PDB entry 7L1R | electron microscopy, 3.10 A resolution | chains B and G of the 7 polymer chains in the assembly

Chain B:
Molecule: ATP synthase subunit alpha
From: Bacillus sp. (strain PS3)
Notes: EC 7.1.2.2
UniProt: A0A0M3VGF9 (A0A0M3VGF9_BACP3); residue numbers follow UniProt; this construct covers 2-502
Amino-acid sequence (510 residues; each row starts with the number of its first residue; numbers below 1 keep their minus sign (Met-7 is residue -7)):
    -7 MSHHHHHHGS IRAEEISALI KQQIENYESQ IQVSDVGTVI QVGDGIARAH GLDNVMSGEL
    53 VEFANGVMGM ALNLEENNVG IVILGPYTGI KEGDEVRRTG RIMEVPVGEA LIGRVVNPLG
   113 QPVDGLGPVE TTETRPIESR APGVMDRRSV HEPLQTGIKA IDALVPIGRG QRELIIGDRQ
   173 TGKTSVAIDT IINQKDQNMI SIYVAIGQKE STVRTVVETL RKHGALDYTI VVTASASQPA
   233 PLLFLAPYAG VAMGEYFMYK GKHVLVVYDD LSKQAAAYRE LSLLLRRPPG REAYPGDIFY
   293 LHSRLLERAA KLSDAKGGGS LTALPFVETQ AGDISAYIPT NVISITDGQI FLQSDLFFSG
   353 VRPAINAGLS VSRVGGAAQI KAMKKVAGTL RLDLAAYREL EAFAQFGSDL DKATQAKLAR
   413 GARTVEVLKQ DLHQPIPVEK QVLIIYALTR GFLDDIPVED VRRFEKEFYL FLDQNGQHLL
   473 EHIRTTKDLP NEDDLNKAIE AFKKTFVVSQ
Not modelled in the structure: -7 to 26, 502
Sequence notes: expression tag (-7 to 1); conflict Ser193 (Cys in A0A0M3VGF9), Phe463 (Trp in A0A0M3VGF9)
Bound ions: Mg2+: Thr176 (together with ATP)
Residues lining bound ligands:
  - ATP (adenosine-5'-triphosphate), molecule 1: Asp170, Arg171, Gln172, Thr173, Gly174, Lys175, Thr176, Ser177, Glu320, Phe349, Arg354, Pro355, Gln422, Asp423, Leu424
  - ATP, molecule 2: Ser336, Val363, Arg365

Chain G:
Molecule: ATP synthase gamma chain
From: Bacillus sp. (strain PS3)
UniProt: A0A0M4TPJ7 (A0A0M4TPJ7_BACP3); residues 4-288 here correspond to UniProt positions 1-285 (UniProt number = residue number - 3)
Amino-acid sequence (285 residues; numbered 4 to 288; the number before each row is that of its first residue):
     4 MASLRDIKTR INATKKTSQI TKAMEMVSTS KLNRAEQNAK SFVPYMEKIQ EVVANVALGA
    64 GGASHPMLVS RPVKKTGYLV ITSDRGLAGA YNSNVLRLVY QTIQKRHACP DEYAIIVIGR
   124 VGLSFFRKRN MPVILDITRL PDQPSFADIK EIARKTVGLF ADGTFDELYM YYNHYVSAIQ
   184 QEVTERKLLP LTDLAENKQR TVYEFEPSQE ECLDVLLPQY AESLIYGALL DAKASEHAAR
   244 MTAMKNATDN ANELIRTLTL SYNRARQAAI TQEITEIVAG ANALQ
Not modelled in the structure: 4-5, 288
Sequence notes: conflict Cys112 (Ser109 in A0A0M4TPJ7), Cys215 (Ile212 in A0A0M4TPJ7)

Chain B / chain G interface:
Residue-residue contacts - 9 pairs, chain B then chain G:
  Pro281(B) - Thr278(G)
  Glu284(B) - Thr274(G)
  Ala323(B) - Leu263(G)  hydrophobic
  Asp325(B) - Arg267(G)  salt bridge
  Phe398(B) - Asn249(G)
  Phe398(B) - Asp252(G)
  Ser400(B) - Ile182(G)
  Ser400(B) - Gln183(G)
  Asp401(B) - Gln183(G)  hydrogen bond
Interface residues without a listed pair, chain B (8 interface residues in all): Gly399
Interface residues without a listed pair, chain G (9 interface residues in all): Gln184

Overview:
Chain B and chain G form an interface of 8 and 9 residues respectively, with 1 hydrogen bond and 1 salt
bridge. Among the polar pairs are Asp325(B)-Arg267(G) and Asp401(B)-Gln183(G). Chain B binds ATP.
Here chain B is ATP synthase subunit alpha and chain G is ATP synthase gamma chain, both from Bacillus sp.
(strain PS3). Entry 7L1R (PS3 F1-ATPase Hydrolysis Dwell) was determined by electron microscopy (same
publication as 7L1Q and 7L1S).
